7NP1 - chains A and H of the 3 polymer chains in the assembly; structure by X-ray diffraction, 2.80 A resolution.

== Chain A ==
Molecule: Spike protein S1
Organism: Severe acute respiratory syndrome coronavirus 2
UniProt: P0DTC2 (SPIKE_SARS2); aligned to UniProt positions 319-539 over residues 319-539 (the alignment contains insertions or deletions, so no single offset holds)
Chain sequence (232 residues; row label = number of the first residue in the row):
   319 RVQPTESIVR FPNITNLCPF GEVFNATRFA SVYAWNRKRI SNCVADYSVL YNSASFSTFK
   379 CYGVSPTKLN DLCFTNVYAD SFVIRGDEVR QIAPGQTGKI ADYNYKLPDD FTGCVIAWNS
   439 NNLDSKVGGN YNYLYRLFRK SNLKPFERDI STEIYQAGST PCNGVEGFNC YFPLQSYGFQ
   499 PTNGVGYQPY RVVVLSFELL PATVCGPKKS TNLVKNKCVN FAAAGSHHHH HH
Unresolved in the structure: 319-336, 362-365, 385-389, 517-550
Sequence notes: expression tag (540-550)
UniProt features mapped onto this chain:
  - region: Arg403 to Asp405 (Integrin-binding motif), Asn448 to Phe456 (Immunodominant HLA epitope recognized by the CD8+)
  - glycosylation: Thr323 (O-linked (GalNAc) threonine), Ser325 (O-linked (HexNAc...) serine), Asn331 (N-linked (GlcNAc...) (complex) asparagine), Asn343 (N-linked (GlcNAc...) (complex) asparagine)
Disulfide bonds: Cys379-Cys432, Cys480-Cys488
Glycans and other covalent adducts: N-acetylglucosamine (NAG) linked to Asn343

== Chain H ==
Molecule: Immunoglobulin gamma-1 heavy chain
Organism: Homo sapiens
Chain sequence (224 residues; numbered 1 to 224; the number before each row is that of its first residue):
     1 EVQLVQSGGG LVKPGGSLRL SCAASGITVS SNYMSWVRQA PGKGLEWVSV IYSGGSTYYA
    61 DSVKGRFTIS RDNSKNTLYL QMNSLRAEDT AVYYCARGEG GSIVGVTSDY WGQGTLVTVS
   121 SASTKGPSVF PLAPSSKSTS GGTAALGCLV KDYFPEPVTV SWNSGALTSG VHTFPAVLQS
   181 SGLYSLSSVV TVPSSSLGTQ TYICNVNHKP SNTKVDKKVE PKSC
Unresolved in the structure: 137-138, 223-224
Disulfide bonds: Cys22-Cys95, Cys148-Cys204

== Chain A / chain H interface ==
Contacting residue pairs (38):
  Thr415(A) - Ser56(H)
  Thr415(A) - Tyr58(H)
  Gly416(A) - Tyr58(H)  hydrogen bond (backbone-side chain)
  Lys417(A) - Tyr33(H)
  Lys417(A) - Tyr52(H)  hydrogen bond
  Lys417(A) - Glu99(H)  salt bridge
  Asp420(A) - Tyr52(H)
  Asp420(A) - Ser56(H)  hydrogen bond
  Tyr421(A) - Tyr33(H)
  Tyr421(A) - Tyr52(H)
  Tyr421(A) - Ser53(H)  hydrogen bond
  Tyr421(A) - Gly54(H)  hydrogen bond (side chain-backbone)
  Leu455(A) - Tyr33(H)  hydrogen bond (backbone-side chain)
  Leu455(A) - Val106(H)  hydrophobic
  Phe456(A) - Val104(H)
  Phe456(A) - Gly105(H)
  Arg457(A) - Ser53(H)  hydrogen bond (backbone-side chain)
  Lys458(A) - Ser30(H)  hydrogen bond
  Lys458(A) - Ser31(H)  hydrogen bond
  Lys458(A) - Ser53(H)
  Lys458(A) - Gly54(H)
  Asn460(A) - Gly54(H)
  Tyr473(A) - Ser31(H)  hydrogen bond (side chain-backbone)
  Tyr473(A) - Ser53(H)
  Gln474(A) - Ser31(H)
  Ala475(A) - Thr28(H)  hydrogen bond (backbone-backbone)
  Ala475(A) - Asn32(H)  hydrogen bond (backbone-side chain)
  Gly476(A) - Thr28(H)  hydrogen bond (backbone-side chain)
  Ser477(A) - Thr28(H)
  Phe486(A) - Val2(H)  hydrophobic
  Phe486(A) - Arg97(H)
  Phe486(A) - Tyr110(H)  hydrophobic
  Asn487(A) - Gly26(H)  hydrogen bond (side chain-backbone)
  Asn487(A) - Arg97(H)  hydrogen bond
  Tyr489(A) - Arg97(H)  hydrogen bond
  Tyr489(A) - Val104(H)
  Tyr489(A) - Gly105(H)
  Gln493(A) - Ile103(H)
Interface residues without a listed pair, chain A (20 interface residues in all): Ser459
Interface residues without a listed pair, chain H (21 interface residues in all): Ile27, Asp109
From the paper, about this interface:
  - pairs named by the authors: Lys417(A)-Glu99(H) (salt bridge)
  - epitope / paratope residues, chain A: Lys417(A)
  - epitope / paratope residues, chain H: Tyr33(H), Tyr52(H), Tyr58(H), Glu99(H), Tyr110(H)

== Overview ==
20 residues of chain A face 21 of chain H across their interface, with 16 hydrogen bonds and 1 salt bridge.
Polar pairs include Lys417(A)-Glu99(H), Gly416(A)-Tyr58(H) and Lys417(A)-Tyr52(H). The authors report a salt
bridge between Lys417(A) and Glu99(H). Covalently linked N-acetylglucosamine: at Asn343(A). The paper reports
epitope/paratope residues Lys417(A) and Tyr33(H) among others.
Here chain A is Spike protein S1 (Severe acute respiratory syndrome coronavirus 2) and chain H is
Immunoglobulin gamma-1 heavy chain (Homo sapiens). Entry 7NP1 (Crystal Structure of the SARS-CoV-2 Receptor
Binding Domain in Complex with Antibody ION-360) was determined by X-ray diffraction.
